3MHH - chains A and C of the 4 polymer chains in the assembly; structure by X-ray diffraction, 2.45 A resolution.

[Chain A]
Molecule: Ubiquitin carboxyl-terminal hydrolase 8
Source organism: Saccharomyces cerevisiae
Notes: EC 3.1.2.15
UniProtKB: P50102 (UBP8_YEAST); residues 1-471 here = UniProt positions 1-471
Sequence (476 residues; each row starts with the number of its first residue; numbers below 1 keep their minus sign (Gly-4 is residue -4)):
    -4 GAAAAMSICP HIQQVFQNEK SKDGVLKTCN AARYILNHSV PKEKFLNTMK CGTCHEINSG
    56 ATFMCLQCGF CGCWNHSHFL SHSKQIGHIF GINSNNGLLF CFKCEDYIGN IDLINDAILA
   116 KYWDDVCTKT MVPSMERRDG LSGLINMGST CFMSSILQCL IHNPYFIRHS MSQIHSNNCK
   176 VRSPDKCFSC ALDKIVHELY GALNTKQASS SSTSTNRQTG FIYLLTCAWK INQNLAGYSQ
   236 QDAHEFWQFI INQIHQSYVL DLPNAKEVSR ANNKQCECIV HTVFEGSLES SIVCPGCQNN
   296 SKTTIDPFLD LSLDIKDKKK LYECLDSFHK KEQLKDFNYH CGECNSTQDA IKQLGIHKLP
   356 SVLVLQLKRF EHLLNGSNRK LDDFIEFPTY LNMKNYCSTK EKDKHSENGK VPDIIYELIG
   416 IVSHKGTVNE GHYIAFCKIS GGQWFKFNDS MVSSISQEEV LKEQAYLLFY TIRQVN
Unresolved in the structure: -4 to -2, 201-207, 228-233, 289-292, 329-336, 341-344, 394-404
Sequence notes: expression tag (-4 to 0)
Metal / ion sites: Zn2+ site 1: Cys4, His6, Cys96, Cys99; Zn2+ site 2: Cys46, Cys49, Cys68, His73; Zn2+ site 3: Cys60, Cys63, His77, His83; Zn2+ site 4: His170, Cys174, Cys182, Cys185; Zn2+ site 5: His250, Cys271, Cys273, His276
Swiss-Prot annotation at these positions:
  - zinc finger: Lys22 to Cys122 (UBP-type)
  - active site: Cys146 (Nucleophile), His427 (Proton acceptor)
  - binding site (Zn(2+)): Cys4, His6, Cys46, Cys49, Cys60, Cys63, Cys68, His73, His77, His83, Cys96, Cys99, His170, Cys174, Cys182, Cys185, His250, Cys271, Cys273, His276 and 4 more in UniProt
What the authors report for this chain:
  - catalytic residues: Cys146, Asn443, Asp444
  - conformationally variable residues (loop rearrangement, order/disorder transition): Gln228 to Tyr233, Gly421 to Gly426

[Chain C]
Molecule: SAGA-associated factor 11
Source organism: Saccharomyces cerevisiae
UniProtKB: Q03067 (SGF11_YEAST); numbering as in UniProt (aligned over 1-99)
Sequence (99 residues; numbered 1 to 99; the number before each row is that of its first residue):
     1 MTEETITIDS ISNGILNNLL TTLIQDIVAR ETTQQQLLKT RYPDLRSYYF DPNGSLDING
    61 LQKQQESSQY IHCENCGRDV SANRLAAHLQ RCLSRGARR
Unresolved in the structure: 1-2, 96-99
Metal / ion sites: Zn2+: Cys73, Cys76, His88, Cys92
Swiss-Prot annotation at these positions:
  - zinc finger: Ile71 to Cys92 (SGF11-type)
  - binding site (Zn(2+)): Cys73, Cys76, His88, Cys92

[How chain A and chain C interact]
Contacting residue pairs (91):
  Met1(A) with Gln36(C); Lys39(C); Thr40(C)
  Glu51(A) with Asn18(C)
  Ile52(A) with Asn18(C)
  Asn53(A) with Asn18(C); Thr22(C), hydrogen bond (backbone-side chain)
  Ser54(A) with Asn18(C)
  Gly55(A) with Thr22(C), hydrogen bond (backbone-side chain); Gln25(C)
  Ala56(A) with Gln25(C), hydrogen bond (backbone-side chain)
  Trp69(A) with Gln25(C)
  Asn70(A) with Thr21(C), hydrogen bond; Gln25(C)
  Asn90(A) with Thr22(C); Asp26(C); Arg30(C), hydrogen bond (backbone-side chain)
  Asn91(A) with Asp26(C), hydrogen bond; Ala29(C); Arg30(C)
  Leu93(A) with Ala29(C); Arg30(C); Thr33(C)
  Asp101(A) with Gln36(C)
  Tyr102(A) with Ala29(C), hydrophobic; Thr33(C); Gln36(C)
  Gly104(A) with Thr33(C); Gln36(C), hydrogen bond (backbone-side chain); Leu37(C)
  Asn105(A) with Gln36(C), hydrogen bond (backbone-side chain); Leu37(C); Thr40(C), hydrogen bond
  Asp107(A) with Arg41(C), salt bridge
  Asn110(A) with Leu37(C)
  Val127(A) with Arg41(C)
  Pro128(A) with Arg41(C); Tyr42(C), hydrogen bond (backbone-side chain)
  Ser129(A) with Tyr42(C)
  Met130(A) with Tyr42(C); Leu45(C), hydrophobic; Arg46(C)
  Glu131(A) with Arg46(C), salt bridge
  Arg133(A) with Leu38(C); Tyr42(C); Leu45(C); Tyr48(C)
  Asp134(A) with Tyr48(C), hydrogen bond
  Leu136(A) with Tyr48(C); Ile58(C), hydrophobic
  Ile140(A) with Glu66(C); Gln69(C); Ala82(C), hydrophobic
  Asn141(A) with Glu66(C), hydrogen bond (backbone-side chain); Asn83(C)
  Met142(A) with Ala82(C); Asn83(C); Arg84(C); Leu85(C), hydrogen bond (backbone-backbone); Ala86(C), hydrogen bond (backbone-backbone)
  Gly143(A) with Asn83(C), hydrogen bond (backbone-backbone); Ala86(C)
  Thr145(A) with Ala86(C)
  Thr208(A) with Tyr70(C)
  Ser209(A) with Gln64(C); Gln69(C)
  Thr210(A) with Gln69(C); Ile71(C)
  Ile217(A) with Ile71(C), hydrophobic; Leu85(C), hydrophobic
  Leu220(A) with Leu89(C), hydrophobic
  Thr221(A) with Leu93(C)
  Trp224(A) with Gln90(C); Leu93(C); Ser94(C)
  Ser435(A) with Gln34(C)
  Phe440(A) with Tyr48(C), hydrophobic; Ile58(C), hydrophobic
  Asp444(A) with Glu66(C)
  Ser445(A) with Gln64(C); Glu66(C), hydrogen bond
  Met446(A) with Ser55(C); Asp57(C); Lys63(C)
  Val447(A) with Asp57(C); Ile58(C), hydrogen bond (backbone-backbone)
  Ser448(A) with Leu56(C); Ile58(C)
  Ser449(A) with Tyr49(C), hydrogen bond (side chain-backbone); Phe50(C); Ile58(C)
Other interface residues (no listed pair), chain A (52 interface residues in all): Ala-1, Ser2, Asn88, Ile103, Ile450, Ser451
Other interface residues (no listed pair), chain C (47 interface residues in all): Leu19, Thr32, Pro43, Asp44, Leu61, Gln62, Ala87

[Overview]
52 residues of chain A and 47 residues of chain C are in contact; the contacts include 18 hydrogen bonds and 2
salt bridges. Polar contacts include Asp107(A)-Arg41(C), Glu131(A)-Arg46(C) and Asn53(A)-Thr22(C). The paper
reports catalytic residues Cys146(A), Asn443(A) and Asp444(A); conformational variability at Gln228(A) and
Gly421(A).
Here chain A is Ubiquitin carboxyl-terminal hydrolase 8 and chain C is SAGA-associated factor 11, both from
Saccharomyces cerevisiae. Entry 3MHH (Structure of the SAGA Ubp8/Sgf11/Sus1/Sgf73 DUB module) was determined
by X-ray diffraction.
